9CDG - chains A and B; structure by electron microscopy, 2.43 A resolution.

[Chain A (and B)]
Molecule: ATPase MORC2
From: Homo sapiens
Notes: EC 3.6.1.-; chain B of this document is another copy of the same molecule, construct and numbering; everything in this record applies to it too
UniProt: Q9Y6X9 (MORC2_HUMAN); residues 1-1032 here = UniProt positions 1-1032
Sequence (1032 residues; numbered 1 to 1032; the number before each row is that of its first residue):
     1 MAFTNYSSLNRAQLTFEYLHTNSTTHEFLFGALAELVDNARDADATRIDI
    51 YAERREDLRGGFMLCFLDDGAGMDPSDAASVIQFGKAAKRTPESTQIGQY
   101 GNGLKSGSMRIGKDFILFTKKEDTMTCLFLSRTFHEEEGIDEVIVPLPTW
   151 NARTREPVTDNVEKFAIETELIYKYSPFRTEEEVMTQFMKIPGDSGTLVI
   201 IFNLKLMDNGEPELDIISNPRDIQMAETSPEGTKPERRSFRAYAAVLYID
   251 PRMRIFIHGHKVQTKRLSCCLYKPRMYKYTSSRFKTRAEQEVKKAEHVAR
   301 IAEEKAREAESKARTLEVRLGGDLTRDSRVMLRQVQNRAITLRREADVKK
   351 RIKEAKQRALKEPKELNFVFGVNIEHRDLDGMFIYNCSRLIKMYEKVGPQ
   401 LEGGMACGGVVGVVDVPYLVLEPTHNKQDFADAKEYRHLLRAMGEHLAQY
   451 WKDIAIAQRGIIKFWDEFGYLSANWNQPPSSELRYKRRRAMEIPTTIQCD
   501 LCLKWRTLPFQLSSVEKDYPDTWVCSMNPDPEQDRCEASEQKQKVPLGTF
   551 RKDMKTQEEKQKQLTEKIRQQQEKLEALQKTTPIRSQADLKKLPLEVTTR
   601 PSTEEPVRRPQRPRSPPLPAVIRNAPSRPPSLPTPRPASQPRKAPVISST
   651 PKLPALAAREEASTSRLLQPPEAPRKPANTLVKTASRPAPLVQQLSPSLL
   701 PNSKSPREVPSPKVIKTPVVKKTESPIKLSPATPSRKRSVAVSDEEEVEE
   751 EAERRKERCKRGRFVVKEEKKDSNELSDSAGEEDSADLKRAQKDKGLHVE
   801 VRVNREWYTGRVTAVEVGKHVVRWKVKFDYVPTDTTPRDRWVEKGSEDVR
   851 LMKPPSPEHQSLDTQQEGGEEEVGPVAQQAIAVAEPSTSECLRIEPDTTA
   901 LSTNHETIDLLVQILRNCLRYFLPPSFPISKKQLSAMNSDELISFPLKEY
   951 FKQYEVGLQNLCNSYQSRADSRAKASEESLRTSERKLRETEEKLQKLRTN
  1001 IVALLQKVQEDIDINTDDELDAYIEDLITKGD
Disordered / not traced: 1-3, 88-94, 308-338, 511-520, 552-1032 (chain B: 1-3, 88-93, 308-338, 511-518, 552-1032)
Construct notes: engineered mutation A87 (Ser in Q9Y6X9)
Curated features (UniProtKB/Swiss-Prot):
  - zinc finger: A490 to K544 (CW-type)
  - binding site (ATP): N39, Q99 to K105, K427
  - binding site (Mg(2+)): N39
  - binding site (Zn(2+)): C499, C502, C525, C536
  - modified residue: A2 (N-acetylalanine), T582 (Phosphothreonine), S602 (Phosphoserine), S615 (Phosphoserine), S696 (Phosphoserine), S705 (Phosphoserine), S725 (Phosphoserine), S730 (Phosphoserine), T733 (Phosphothreonine), S739 (Phosphoserine), S743 (Phosphoserine), S777 (Phosphoserine), S779 (Phosphoserine)
  - cross-link (Glycyl lysine isopeptide (Lys-Gly)): K652 (interchain with G-Cter in SUMO2), K704 (interchain with G-Cter in SUMO2), K716 (interchain with G-Cter in SUMO2), K767 (interchain with G-Cter in SUMO2), K819 (interchain with G-Cter in SUMO2), K932 (interchain with G-Cter in SUMO2)
  - natural variant: T24 (T24I: In DIGFAN), E27 (E27K: In DIGFAN), A88 (A88V: In DIGFAN), Q96 (Q96E: In CMT2Z; uncertain significance), R132 (R132C: In DIGFAN), E236 (E236G: In CMT2Z), R252 (R252W: In CMT2Z), R266 (R266S: In DIGFAN), S388 (S388R: In DIGFAN), Y394 (Y394C: In DIGFAN and CMT2Z), Q400 (Q400R: In CMT2Z), C407 (C407Y: In CMT2Z), 6 further natural variant entries in UniProt
  - mutagenesis: Y18 (Y18A: Abolishes homodimerization. No effect on ATPase activity. Loss of HUSH-dependent gene silencing), N39 (N39A: Loss of ATP-binding and ATPase activity. Does not homodimerizes. Seems to abolish chromatin compaction), D68 (D68A: Loss of ATP-binding and ATPase activity. Loss of binding to ATP and ATPase activity; when associated with A-69. Prevents chromatin remodeling), D69 (D69A: No effect on binding to ATP and ATPase activity; when associated with A-68), R266 (R266A: Increases HUSH-dependent gene silencing), R319 (R319E: No effect on HUSH-dependent gene silencing), R326 (R326E: Loss of HUSH-dependent gene silencing. Decreases dsDNA-binding affinity; when associated with E-329 and E-333), R329 (R329E: Loss of HUSH-dependent gene silencing. Decreases dsDNA-binding affinity; when associated with E-326 and E-333), R333 (R333E: Loss of HUSH-dependent gene silencing. Decreases dsDNA-binding affinity; when associated with E-326 and E-329), R344 (R344E: No effect on HUSH-dependent gene silencing), R351 (R351E: No effect on HUSH-dependent gene silencing), R358 (R358E: No effect on HUSH-dependent gene silencing), 4 further mutagenesis entries in UniProt
Ion coordination: Mg2+: N39 (together with ATP); Zn2+: C499, C502, C525, C536
Ligand contacts: ATP (adenosine-5'-triphosphate): E35, N39, A40, D42, A43, D68, G72, M73, S80, V81, I97, G98, Q99, Y100, G101, N102, G103, L104, K105, T197, K427
From the paper describing this entry:
  - mutagenesis - S87A: abolished catalytic activity on ATP (proposed by the authors, not directly observed)
  - mutagenesis - S87A: unchanged binding to DNA
  - mutagenesis - N39A: decreased binding to DNA

[Interface between chain A and chain B]
Residue-residue contacts (109):
  N5(A) - I167(B)
  Y6(A) - F134(B)  hydrophobic
  Y6(A) - E138(B)  hydrogen bond
  Y6(A) - I144(B)  hydrophobic
  Y6(A) - I167(B)  hydrophobic
  S8(A) - K164(B)
  L9(A) - I144(B)  hydrophobic
  L9(A) - V145(B)
  L9(A) - P146(B)
  L9(A) - I167(B)  hydrophobic
  L9(A) - E168(B)
  N10(A) - I144(B)
  N10(A) - V145(B)  hydrogen bond (backbone-backbone)
  N10(A) - K164(B)  hydrogen bond
  R11(A) - I82(B)
  R11(A) - E142(B)  salt bridge
  R11(A) - V143(B)
  R11(A) - I144(B)
  A12(A) - L14(B)
  A12(A) - I82(B)
  A12(A) - V143(B)  hydrogen bond (backbone-backbone)
  Q13(A) - L14(B)
  Q13(A) - I82(B)  hydrogen bond (backbone-backbone)
  Q13(A) - Q83(B)
  Q13(A) - F84(B)  hydrogen bond (backbone-backbone)
  L14(A) - A12(B)
  L14(A) - Q13(B)
  L14(A) - L14(B)  hydrophobic
  L14(A) - F84(B)  hydrophobic
  T15(A) - Q83(B)
  T15(A) - F84(B)  hydrogen bond (side chain-backbone)
  T15(A) - G85(B)  hydrogen bond (side chain-backbone)
  T15(A) - K86(B)
  E17(A) - K86(B)
  E17(A) - A87(B)
  Y18(A) - Y18(B)  hydrogen bond
  Y18(A) - N22(B)
  Y18(A) - F84(B)
  Y18(A) - N102(B)  hydrogen bond
  Y18(A) - H425(B)
  H20(A) - E422(B)  salt bridge
  T21(A) - Y100(B)  hydrogen bond (side chain-backbone)
  T21(A) - N102(B)
  T21(A) - H425(B)
  N22(A) - Y18(B)
  T24(A) - Y100(B)
  T24(A) - P423(B)
  T24(A) - T424(B)
  T24(A) - H425(B)
  T25(A) - H425(B)
  E27(A) - F430(B)
  E27(A) - A433(B)
  I82(A) - R11(B)
  I82(A) - A12(B)
  I82(A) - Q13(B)  hydrogen bond (backbone-backbone)
  Q83(A) - Q13(B)  hydrogen bond
  Q83(A) - T15(B)
  F84(A) - A12(B)  hydrophobic
  F84(A) - Q13(B)  hydrogen bond (backbone-backbone)
  F84(A) - T15(B)  hydrogen bond (backbone-side chain)
  F84(A) - Y18(B)
  G85(A) - T15(B)  hydrogen bond (backbone-side chain)
  Y100(A) - T21(B)  hydrogen bond (backbone-side chain)
  Y100(A) - T24(B)
  N102(A) - Y18(B)  hydrogen bond
  N102(A) - T21(B)
  R110(A) - A431(B)
  F134(A) - Y6(B)
  E138(A) - Y6(B)  hydrogen bond
  E142(A) - R11(B)  salt bridge
  V143(A) - R11(B)
  V143(A) - A12(B)  hydrogen bond (backbone-backbone)
  I144(A) - Y6(B)  hydrophobic
  I144(A) - L9(B)  hydrophobic
  I144(A) - N10(B)
  I144(A) - R11(B)
  V145(A) - N10(B)  hydrogen bond (backbone-backbone)
  L147(A) - N10(B)
  K164(A) - S8(B)
  K164(A) - L9(B)
  K164(A) - N10(B)  hydrogen bond
  I167(A) - N5(B)
  I167(A) - Y6(B)  hydrophobic
  I167(A) - L9(B)  hydrophobic
  E168(A) - L9(B)
  E168(A) - N10(B)
  M207(A) - K434(B)
  D208(A) - T286(B)
  D208(A) - Q290(B)  hydrogen bond (backbone-side chain)
  D208(A) - K434(B)  salt bridge
  D208(A) - E435(B)
  A226(A) - K434(B)
  R283(A) - D208(B)  salt bridge
  T286(A) - D208(B)
  R287(A) - D208(B)
  P423(A) - T24(B)
  T424(A) - T24(B)
  H425(A) - Y18(B)
  H425(A) - T21(B)
  H425(A) - T24(B)  hydrogen bond (backbone-backbone)
  H425(A) - T25(B)
  H425(A) - H425(B)  hydrogen bond
  F430(A) - E27(B)
  A431(A) - E27(B)
  A431(A) - R110(B)  hydrogen bond (backbone-side chain)
  A433(A) - E27(B)
  K434(A) - M207(B)
  K434(A) - A226(B)
  E435(A) - D208(B)
Interface residues without a listed pair, chain A (60 interface residues in all): T4, H26, K86, I140, P146, N161, E170, L171, E227, D429, R437
Interface residues without a listed pair, chain B (58 interface residues in all): T4, H20, H26, A79, L147, N161, L171, E227, R437

[Summary]
The interface between chain A and chain B involves 60 residues on one side and 58 on the other; the contacts
include 26 hydrogen bonds and 5 salt bridges. Among the polar pairs are R11(A)-E142(B), H20(A)-E422(B) and
D208(A)-K434(B). The paper reports that S87A of chain A abolishes catalytic activity on ATP; N39A of chain A
reduces binding to DNA.
Chain A and chain B are both ATPase MORC2 (Homo sapiens); the structure, MORC2 ATPase dead mutant - S87A, was
determined by electron microscopy, deposited together with 9CDF, 9CDH, 9CDI and 9CDJ.
